6L4Y - chains A and B; structure by X-ray diffraction, 1.50 A resolution.

Chain A (and B):
Protein: Asparaginyl endopeptidase
Organism: Clitoria ternatea
Notes: EC 3.4.22.34; chain B of this document is another copy of the same molecule, construct and numbering; everything in this record applies to it too
UniProt: A0A0P0QM28 (A0A0P0QM28_CLITE); numbering as in UniProt; present here: 33-379, 381-488
Chain sequence (502 residues; numbered -13 to 488 plus 1 insertion-coded residue; 1 number in that range is skipped by the numbering (no residue carries it; nothing is unmodelled there); the number before each row is that of its first residue; numbers below 1 keep their minus sign (Met-13 is residue -13)):
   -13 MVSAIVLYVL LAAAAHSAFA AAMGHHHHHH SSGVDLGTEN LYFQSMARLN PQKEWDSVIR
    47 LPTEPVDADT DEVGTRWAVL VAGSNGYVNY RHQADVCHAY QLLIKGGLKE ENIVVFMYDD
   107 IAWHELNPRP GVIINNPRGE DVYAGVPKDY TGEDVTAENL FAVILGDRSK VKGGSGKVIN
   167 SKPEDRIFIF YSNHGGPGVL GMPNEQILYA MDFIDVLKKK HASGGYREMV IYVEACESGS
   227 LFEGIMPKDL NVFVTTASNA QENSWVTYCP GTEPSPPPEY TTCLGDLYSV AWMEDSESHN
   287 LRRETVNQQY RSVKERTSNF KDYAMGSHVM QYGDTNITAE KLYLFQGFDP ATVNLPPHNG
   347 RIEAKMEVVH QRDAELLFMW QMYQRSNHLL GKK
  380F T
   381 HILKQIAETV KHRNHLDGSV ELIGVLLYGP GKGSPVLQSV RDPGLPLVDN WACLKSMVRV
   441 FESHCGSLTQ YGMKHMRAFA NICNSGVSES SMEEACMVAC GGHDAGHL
Disordered / not traced: -13 to 59, 345-348, 373-378, 482-488 (chain B: -13 to 59, 345-348, 373-377, 482-488)
Construct notes: expression tag (-13 to 32); engineered mutation Val74 (Glu in A0A0P0QM28), Val252 (Gly in A0A0P0QM28)
Modified residues: Asn179 (l-3-aminosuccinimide; SNN); Cys222 (cysteinesulfonic acid; OCS)
Disulfides: Cys255-Cys269, Cys433-Cys463, Cys445-Cys480
Covalent attachments: N-acetylglucosamine (NAG) linked to Asn322

How chain A and chain B interact:
Residue-residue contacts - 33 pairs, chain A then chain B:
  Leu362(A) with Pro410(B)
  Leu363(A) with Pro410(B)
  Trp366(A) with Val405(B); Leu406(B); Tyr408(B); Gly409(B); Pro410(B)
  Leu383(A) with Leu406(B), hydrophobic; Val478(B)
  Ile386(A) with Val405(B), hydrophobic
  Ala387(A) with Leu402(B), hydrophobic; Val478(B), hydrophobic
  Val390(A) with Leu402(B), hydrophobic
  Lys391(A) with Val478(B); Ala479(B), hydrogen bond (side chain-backbone)
  Asn394(A) with Gly398(B); Glu401(B)
  Gly398(A) with Asn394(B)
  Glu401(A) with Asn394(B)
  Leu402(A) with Ala387(B), hydrophobic; Val390(B), hydrophobic
  Val405(A) with Trp366(B); Ile386(B), hydrophobic
  Leu406(A) with Trp366(B); Leu383(B), hydrophobic
  Tyr408(A) with Trp366(B)
  Gly409(A) with Trp366(B)
  Pro410(A) with Leu362(B); Leu363(B), hydrophobic; Trp366(B)
  Val478(A) with Leu383(B); Ala387(B), hydrophobic
  Ala479(A) with Lys391(B), hydrogen bond (backbone-side chain)
Other interface residues (no listed pair), chain A (20 interface residues in all): Lys384
Other interface residues (no listed pair), chain B (20 interface residues in all): Lys384

In short:
The chain A/chain B interface involves 20 residues from each chain, with 2 hydrogen bonds. Its one
hydrogen-bonded contact is Lys391(A)-Ala479(B). N-acetylglucosamine is covalently linked to Asn322(A).
Chain A and chain B are both Asparaginyl endopeptidase (Clitoria ternatea); the structure, Turning an
asparaginyl endopeptidase into a peptide ligase, was determined by X-ray diffraction together with 6L4V, 6L4W,
6L4X and 6LKO from the same study.
